Entry 6NUE (electron microscopy, 3.30 A resolution); this record covers chains I and N of the 11 polymer chains in the assembly.

== Chain I ==
Protein: CRISPR type III-associated RAMP protein Csm4
Source organism: Streptococcus thermophilus
UniProtKB: A0A0A7HGA1 (A0A0A7HGA1_STRTR); residues 1-299 here = UniProt positions 1-299
Chain sequence (299 residues; each row starts with the number of its first residue):
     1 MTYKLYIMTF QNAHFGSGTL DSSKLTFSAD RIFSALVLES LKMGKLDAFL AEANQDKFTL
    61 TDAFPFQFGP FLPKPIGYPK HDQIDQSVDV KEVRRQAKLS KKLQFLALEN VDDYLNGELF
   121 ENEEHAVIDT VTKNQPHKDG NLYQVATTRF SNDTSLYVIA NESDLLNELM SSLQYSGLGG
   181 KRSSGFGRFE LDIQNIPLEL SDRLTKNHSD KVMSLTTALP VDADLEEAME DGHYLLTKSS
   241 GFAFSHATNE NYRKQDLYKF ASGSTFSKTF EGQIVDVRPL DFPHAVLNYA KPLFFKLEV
Disordered / not traced: 1-2, 298-299
Small-molecule neighbours: ATP (adenosine-5'-triphosphate): Arg94, Arg95, Lys98

== Chain N ==
Protein: CRISPR type III-associated RAMP protein Csm3
Source organism: Streptococcus thermophilus
UniProtKB: A0A0A7HIF0 (A0A0A7HIF0_STRTR); residues 1-220 here = UniProt positions 1-220
Chain sequence (220 residues; numbered 1 to 220; the number before each row is that of its first residue):
     1 MTFAKIKFSA QIRLETGLHI GGSDAFAAIG AIDSPVIKDP ITNIPIIPGS SLKGKMRTLL
    61 AKVYNEKVAE KPSDDSDILS RLFGNSKDKR FKMGRLIFRD AFLSNADELD SLGVRSYTEV
   121 KFENTIDRIT AEANPRQIER AIRNSTFDFE LIYEITDENE NQVEEDFKVI RDGLKLLELD
   181 YLGGSGSRGY GKVAFEKLKA TTVFGNYDVK TLNELLTAEV
Disordered / not traced: 1, 214-220
Curated features (UniProtKB/Swiss-Prot):
  - mutagenesis: His19 (H19A: Wild-type degradation of target ssRNA by the Csm complex), Asp33 (D33A: No degradation of target ssRNA by the Csm complex, complex assembles normally and binds ssRNA. 10(3) to 10(4) decreased growth of an RNA phage in vivo ...), Asp100 (D100A: Nearly wild-type degradation of target ssRNA by the Csm complex, crRNA is shorter, Csm complex is altered), Glu119 (E119A: Wild-type degradation of target ssRNA by the Csm complex), Glu123 (E123A: Wild-type degradation of target ssRNA by the Csm complex), Glu139 (E139A: Wild-type degradation of target ssRNA by the Csm complex)

== Interface between chain I and chain N ==
Pairs across the interface (42; chain I residue first):
  Gln11(I) with Arg99(N)
  Asn12(I) with Asp100(N), hydrogen bond
  Leu38(I) with Met93(N), hydrophobic
  Lys42(I) with Thr156(N)
  Met43(I) with Phe3(N), hydrophobic
  Val127(I) with Ile41(N), hydrophobic
  Asp129(I) with Pro40(N)
  Thr132(I) with Gly22(N); Ser23(N)
  Lys133(I) with Pro48(N); Ser50(N), hydrogen bond
  Gln135(I) with Pro72(N)
  His137(I) with Pro72(N)
  Arg149(I) with Asp39(N), salt bridge; Pro40(N); Phe102(N)
  Ser151(I) with Ile41(N)
  Ser171(I) with Phe204(N)
  Ser172(I) with Phe3(N); Lys5(N)
  Tyr175(I) with Lys5(N), hydrogen bond (backbone-side chain); Ile152(N); Val203(N), hydrophobic
  Ser176(I) with Lys5(N), hydrogen bond
  Arg182(I) with Met93(N)
  Ser183(I) with Lys53(N)
  Ser184(I) with Phe98(N); Arg99(N)
  Gly185(I) with Phe98(N)
  Phe186(I) with Asp100(N)
  Arg188(I) with Ile97(N); Phe98(N); Arg99(N); Glu150(N), hydrogen bond (side chain-backbone); Ile152(N)
  Phe244(I) with Lys92(N); Met93(N), hydrophobic
  His246(I) with Lys89(N); Lys92(N)
  Ala247(I) with Lys89(N)
  Thr248(I) with Lys89(N)
  Asn249(I) with Lys89(N)
Interface residues without a listed pair, chain I (33 interface residues in all): Thr130, Glu168, Ser245, Glu250, Asn251
Interface residues without a listed pair, chain N (29 interface residues in all): Lys7, Gly49, Lys87, Ile155, Asp157

== Overview ==
The interface between chain I and chain N involves 33 residues on one side and 29 on the other, with 5
hydrogen bonds and 1 salt bridge. Polar contacts include Arg149(I)-Asp39(N), Asn12(I)-Asp100(N) and
Lys133(I)-Ser50(N). Chain I binds ATP.
Chain I is CRISPR type III-associated RAMP protein Csm4 and chain N is CRISPR type III-associated RAMP protein
Csm3, both from Streptococcus thermophilus; the structure, Small conformation of apo CRISPR_Csm complex, was
determined by electron microscopy together with 6NUD from the same study.
